PDB entry 7D72 | electron microscopy, 3.40 A resolution | chains A and H of the 12 polymer chains in the assembly

# Chain A
Molecule: Mannose-1-phosphate guanyltransferase alpha
Source organism: Homo sapiens
Reference sequence: Q96IJ6 (GMPPA_HUMAN); numbering as in UniProt (aligned over 1-420)
Amino-acid sequence (420 residues; row label = number of the first residue in the row):
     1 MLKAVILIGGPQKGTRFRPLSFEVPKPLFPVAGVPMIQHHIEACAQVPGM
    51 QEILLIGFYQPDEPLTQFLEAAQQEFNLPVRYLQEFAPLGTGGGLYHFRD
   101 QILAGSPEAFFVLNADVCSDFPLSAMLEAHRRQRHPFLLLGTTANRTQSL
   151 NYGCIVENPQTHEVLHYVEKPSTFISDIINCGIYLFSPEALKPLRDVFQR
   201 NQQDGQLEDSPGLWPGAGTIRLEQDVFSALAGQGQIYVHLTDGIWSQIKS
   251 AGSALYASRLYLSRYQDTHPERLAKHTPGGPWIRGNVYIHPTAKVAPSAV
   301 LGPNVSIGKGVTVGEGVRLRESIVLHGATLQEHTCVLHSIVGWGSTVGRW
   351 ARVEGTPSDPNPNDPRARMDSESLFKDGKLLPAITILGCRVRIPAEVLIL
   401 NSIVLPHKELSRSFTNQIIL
Disordered / not traced: 204-216
Residues lining bound ligands: guanosine-5'-diphosphate-alpha-D-mannose (GDD): Leu7, Ile8, Gly9, Lys13, Ile56, Gly57, Phe58, Glu85, Pro88, Leu89, Gly90, Thr91, Asn114, Ala115, Asp116, Val117, Tyr152, Gly153, Tyr167, Glu169, Lys170, Asn180, Cys181, Tyr184, Glu223, Trp245, Gln247, Lys249

# Chain H
Molecule: Mannose-1-phosphate guanyltransferase beta
Source organism: Homo sapiens
Notes: EC 2.7.7.13
Reference sequence: Q9Y5P6 (GMPPB_HUMAN); residue numbers follow UniProt; this construct covers 1-360
Amino-acid sequence (360 residues; row label = number of the first residue in the row):
     1 MKALILVGGYGTRLRPLTLSTPKPLVDFCNKPILLHQVEALAAAGVDHVI
    51 LAVSYMSQVLEKEMKAQEQRLGIRISMSHEEEPLGTAGPLALARDLLSET
   101 ADPFFVLNSDVICDFPFQAMVQFHRHHGQEGSILVTKVEEPSKYGVVVCE
   151 ADTGRIHRFVEKPQVFVSNKINAGMYILSPAVLQRIQLQPTSIEKEVFPI
   201 MAKEGQLYAMELQGFWMDIGQPKDFLTGMCLFLQSLRQKQPERLCSGPGI
   251 VGNVLVDPSARIGQNCSIGPNVSLGPGVVVEDGVCIRRCTVLRDARIRSH
   301 SWLESCIVGWRCRVGQWVRMENVTVLGEDVIVNDELYLNGASVLPHKSIG
   351 ESVPEPRIIM
Residues lining bound ligands: guanosine-5'-diphosphate-alpha-D-mannose (GDD): Leu6, Val7, Gly8, Gly9, Tyr10, Ser54, Glu80, Pro83, Leu84, Gly85, Thr86, Pro89, Asn108, Ser109, Asp110, Tyr144, Gly145, Glu161, Ile171, Asn172, Gly174, Tyr176, Glu194, Trp216, Asp218

# Interface between chain A and chain H
Contacting residue pairs (26; chain A residue first):
  Val300(A) with Trp317(H), hydrophobic
  Glu315(A) with Asn265(H)
  Gly316(A) with His300(H); Trp317(H), hydrogen bond (backbone-side chain)
  Arg318(A) with Trp317(H); Glu335(H), salt bridge
  His333(A) with Asn265(H); Gly283(H); His300(H), hydrogen bond
  Leu337(A) with Glu335(H)
  Trp350(A) with Gly283(H), hydrogen bond (side chain-backbone); Cys285(H); Ser301(H), hydrogen bond (side chain-backbone); Trp302(H); Arg319(H), hydrogen bond (backbone-side chain)
  Arg352(A) with Trp317(H), hydrogen bond (side chain-backbone); Glu335(H), hydrogen bond (side chain-backbone); Leu336(H), hydrogen bond (side chain-backbone); Tyr337(H)
  Glu396(A) with Cys285(H), hydrogen bond; Arg287(H), salt bridge; Trp302(H), hydrogen bond; Arg319(H)
  Val397(A) with Arg319(H)
  Leu398(A) with Arg319(H); Tyr337(H)
Other interface residues (no listed pair), chain A (17 interface residues in all): Arg320, Glu332, Thr334, Cys335, Glu354, Leu400
Other interface residues (no listed pair), chain H (17 interface residues in all): Ser267, Val284, Glu321, Ser352, Pro354

# In short
Chain A and chain H each contribute 17 residues to their interface; the contacts include 10 hydrogen bonds and
2 salt bridges. Among the polar pairs are Arg318(A)-Glu335(H), Glu396(A)-Arg287(H) and Gly316(A)-Trp317(H).
Ligands of chain A: guanosine-5'-diphosphate-alpha-D-mannose. Chain H binds
guanosine-5'-diphosphate-alpha-D-mannose.
Chain A is Mannose-1-phosphate guanyltransferase alpha and chain H is Mannose-1-phosphate guanyltransferase
beta, both from Homo sapiens; the structure, Cryo-EM structures of human GMPPA/GMPPB complex bound to
GDP-Mannose, was determined by electron microscopy, deposited together with 7D74 and 7D73.
